Entry 7UW9 (electron microscopy, 4.20 A resolution (low resolution: residue-level contacts below are approximate; hydrogen-bond / salt-bridge calls are withheld)); this record covers chains K and L of the 31 polymer chains in the assembly.

# Chain K
Name: V-type proton ATPase subunit E
Source organism: Citrus limon
UniProtKB: Q9MB46 (VATE_CITUN); residues 1-230 here = UniProt positions 1-230
Sequence (230 residues; each row starts with the number of its first residue):
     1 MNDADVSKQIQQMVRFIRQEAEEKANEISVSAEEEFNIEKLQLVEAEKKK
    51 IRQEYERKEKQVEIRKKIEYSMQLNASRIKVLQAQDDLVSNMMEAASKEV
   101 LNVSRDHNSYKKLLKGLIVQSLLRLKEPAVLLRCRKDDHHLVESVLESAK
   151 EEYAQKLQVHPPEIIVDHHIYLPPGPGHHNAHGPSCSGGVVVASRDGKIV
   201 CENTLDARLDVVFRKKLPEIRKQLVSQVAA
Not modelled in the structure: 1, 168-175, 227-230

# Chain L
Name: V-type proton ATPase subunit G
Source organism: Citrus limon
UniProtKB: A0A067DRZ4 (A0A067DRZ4_CITSI); residue numbers follow UniProt; this construct covers 1-110
Sequence (110 residues; row label = number of the first residue in the row):
     1 MASNRGHGGIQQLLAAEQEAQHIVAAARNAKMARLRQAKEEAEREIAEHR
    51 AQVEREFQRKLAESSGDSGANVKRLEQETEVKIHHLNAGAEKIQYDVVQM
   101 LLKHVTTVKN
Not modelled in the structure: 1-8, 110

# How chain K and chain L interact
Contacting residue pairs - 34 pairs, chain K then chain L:
  I17(K) - A16(L)
  A21(K) - I23(L)
  A25(K) - I23(L)
  A25(K) - A27(L)
  A32(K) - K31(L)
  F36(K) - L35(L)
  K40(K) - A38(L)
  K40(K) - K39(L)
  K40(K) - A42(L)
  V44(K) - A42(L)
  V44(K) - I46(L)
  K48(K) - H49(L)
  S77(K) - T79(L)
  Q85(K) - L86(L)
  L88(K) - L86(L)
  L88(K) - N87(L)
  L88(K) - A90(L)
  M92(K) - Q94(L)
  M92(K) - V97(L)
  A95(K) - Q94(L)
  E99(K) - V98(L)
  E99(K) - L102(L)
  V100(K) - L102(L)
  V103(K) - L102(L)
  L113(K) - T106(L)
  L113(K) - V108(L)
  R208(K) - T107(L)
  L209(K) - V105(L)
  V212(K) - H104(L)
  V212(K) - V105(L)
  I220(K) - V97(L)
  I220(K) - M100(L)
  L224(K) - L86(L)
  L224(K) - I93(L)
Interface residues without a listed pair, chain K (34 interface residues in all): M13, K24, E33, N37, L41, Y70, A84, A96, G116, L117, K216, E219
Interface residues without a listed pair, chain L (30 interface residues in all): A20, V24, R34, N71, I83

# Summary
Chain K and chain L form an interface of 34 and 30 residues respectively.
Here chain K is V-type proton ATPase subunit E and chain L is V-type proton ATPase subunit G, both from Citrus
limon. Entry 7UW9 (Citrus V-ATPase State 1, H in contact with subunit a) was determined by electron microscopy
together with 7UWA, 7UWB, 7UWC and 7UWD from the same study.
